PDB entry 5WCU | X-ray diffraction, 5.53 A resolution (low resolution: residue-level contacts below are approximate; hydrogen-bond / salt-bridge calls are withheld) | chains H and J of the 11 polymer chains in the assembly

Chain H:
Name: Histone H2B
Organism: Drosophila melanogaster
UniProtKB: P02283 (H2B_DROME); residues 28-121 here correspond to UniProt positions 29-122 (UniProt number = residue number + 1)
Chain sequence (94 residues; row label = number of the first residue in the row):
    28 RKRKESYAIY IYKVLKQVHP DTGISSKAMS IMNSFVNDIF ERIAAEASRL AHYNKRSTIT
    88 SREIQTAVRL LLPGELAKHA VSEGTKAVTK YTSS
Disordered / not traced: 28
Swiss-Prot annotation at these positions:
  - modified residue (N6-succinyllysine): Lys43, Lys113, Lys117
  - glycosylation: Ser109 (O-linked (GlcNAc) serine)
  - cross-link: Lys117 (Glycyl lysine isopeptide (Lys-Gly) (interchain with G-Cter in ubiquitin))

Chain J:
Molecule: 167-nt DNA strand
Sequence (167 nucleotides; each row starts with the number of its first residue):
     1 ATCTACATGC ATCGGATGTA TATATCTGAC ACGTGCCTGG AGACTAGGGA GTAATCCCCT
    61 TGGCGGTTAA AACGCGGGGG ACAGCGCGTA CGTGCGTTTA AGCGGTGCTA GAGCTGTCTA
   121 CGACCAATTG AGCGGCCTCG GCACCGGGAT TCTCGATGGC GGCCGAT

Chain H / chain J interface:
Pairs across the interface (14):
  Lys29(H) - DC114(J)
  Arg30(H) - DG39(J)
  Glu32(H) - DG39(J)
  Tyr39(H) - DA31(J)
  Gly50(H) - DA31(J)
  Ile51(H) - DC30(J)
  Ser52(H) - DC30(J)
  Ser53(H) - DC30(J)
  Arg83(H) - DA50(J)
  Arg83(H) - DG51(J)
  Ser84(H) - DG49(J)
  Ser84(H) - DA50(J)
  Thr85(H) - DG49(J)
  Thr85(H) - DA50(J)
Other interface residues (no listed pair), chain H (12 interface residues in all): Lys82
Other interface residues (no listed pair), chain J (8 interface residues in all): DT38

Overview:
The interface between chain H and chain J involves 12 residues on one side and 8 on the other.
Chain H is Histone H2B (Drosophila melanogaster) and chain J is a 167-nt DNA strand; the structure, Crystal
structure of 167 bp nucleosome bound to the globular domain of linker histone H5, was determined by X-ray
diffraction.
